Entry 8IXB (electron microscopy, 4.20 A resolution (low resolution: residue-level contacts below are approximate; hydrogen-bond / salt-bridge calls are withheld)); this record covers chains A and g of the 12 polymer chains in the assembly.

Chain A:
Name: Tubulin alpha-1A chain
Source organism: Mus musculus
Notes: EC 3.6.5.-
Reference sequence: P68369 (TBA1A_MOUSE); the construct has insertions or renumbered stretches relative to UniProt, so the offset changes along the chain: 1-42 = UniProt 1-42; 49-457 = UniProt 43-451
Amino-acid sequence (457 residues; each row starts with the number of its first residue):
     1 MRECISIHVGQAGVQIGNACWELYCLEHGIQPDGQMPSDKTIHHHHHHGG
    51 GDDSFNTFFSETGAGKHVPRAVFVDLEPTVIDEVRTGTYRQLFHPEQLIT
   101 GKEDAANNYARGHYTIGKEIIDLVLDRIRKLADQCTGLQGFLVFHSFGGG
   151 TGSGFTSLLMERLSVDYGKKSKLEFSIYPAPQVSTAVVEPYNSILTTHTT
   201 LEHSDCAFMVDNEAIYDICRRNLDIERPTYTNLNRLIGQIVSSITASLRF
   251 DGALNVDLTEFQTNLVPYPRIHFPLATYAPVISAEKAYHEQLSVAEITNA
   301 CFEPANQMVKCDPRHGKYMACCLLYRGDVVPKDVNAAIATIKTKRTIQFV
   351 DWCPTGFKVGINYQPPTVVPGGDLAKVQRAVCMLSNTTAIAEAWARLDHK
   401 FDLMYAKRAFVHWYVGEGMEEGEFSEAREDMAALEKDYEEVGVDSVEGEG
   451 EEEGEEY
Unresolved in the structure: 1, 37-51, 444-457
Sequence notes: insertion (43-48)
Curated features (UniProtKB/Swiss-Prot):
  - active site: Glu260
  - binding site (GTP): Gly10, Gln11, Ala12, Gln15, Glu77, Ala105, Ser146, Gly149, Gly150, Thr151, Gly152, Thr185, Glu189, Asn212, Tyr230, Asn234, Leu258
  - binding site (Mg(2+)): Glu77
  - site: Tyr457 (Involved in polymerization)
  - modified residue: Lys40 (N6-acetyllysine), Tyr288 (3'-nitrotyrosine), Ser445 (Phosphoserine), Glu449 (5-glutamyl polyglutamate), Glu451 (5-glutamyl polyglutamate), Tyr457 (3'-nitrotyrosine)
Residues lining bound ligands:
  - phosphomethylphosphonic acid guanylate ester (G2P): Leu254, Asn255, Glu260
  - GTP (guanosine-5'-triphosphate): Gly10, Gln11, Ala12, Gln15, Asp75, Glu77, Asp104, Ala105, Ala106, Asn107, Ser146, Gly148, Gly149, Gly150, Thr151, Ile177, Thr185, Glu189, Asn212, Tyr230, Leu233, Asn234

Chain g:
Name: Kinesin-1 heavy chain
Source organism: Homo sapiens
Reference sequence: P33176 (KINH_HUMAN); residue numbers follow UniProt; this construct covers 1-349
Amino-acid sequence (372 residues; numbered -22 to 349; the number before each row is that of its first residue; numbers below 1 keep their minus sign (Met-22 is residue -22)):
   -22 MGSSHHHHHHSSGLVPRGSHMASMADLAECNIKVMCRFRPLNESEVNRGD
    28 KYIAKFQGEDTVVIASKPYAFDRVFQSSTSQEQVYNDCAKKIVKDVLEGY
    78 NGTIFAYGQTSSGKTHTMEGKLHDPEGMGIIPRIVQDIFNYIYSMDENLE
   128 FHIKVSYFEIYLDKIRDLLDVSKTNLSVHEDKNRVPYVKGCTERFVCSPD
   178 EVMDTIDEGKSNRHVAVTNMNEHSSRSHSIFLINVKQENTQTEQKLSGKL
   228 YLVDLAGSAKVSKTGAEGAVLDEAKNINKSLSALGNVISALAEGSTYVPY
   278 RDSKMTRILQDSLGGNCRTTIVICCSPSSYNESETKSTLLFGQRAKTIKN
   328 TVCVNVELTAEQWKKKYEKEKE
Unresolved in the structure: -22 to 4, 330-349
Sequence notes: initiating methionine (-22); expression tag (-21 to 0); conflict Ala236 (Glu in P33176)
Curated features (UniProtKB/Swiss-Prot):
  - binding site (ATP): Gly85 to Thr92
  - modified residue: Ala2 (N-acetylalanine)
  - cross-link: Lys213 (Glycyl lysine isopeptide (Lys-Gly) (interchain with G-Cter in SUMO2))
Residues lining bound ligands: ATP (adenosine-5'-triphosphate): Arg14, Arg16, Pro17, Asn19, Gly85, Gln86, Thr87, Ser88, Ser89, Gly90, Lys91, Thr92, His93, Asn198, His200, Ser202, Arg203, Leu232, Ala233, Gly234

Chain A / chain g interface:
Residue-residue contacts (21):
  Arg111(A) - Lys252(g)
  Tyr114(A) - Val238(g)
  Thr115(A) - Lys252(g)
  Arg408(A) - Asn263(g)
  Val415(A) - Lys252(g)
  Val415(A) - Asn255(g)
  Val415(A) - Lys256(g)
  Val415(A) - Ser259(g)
  Gly416(A) - Lys252(g)
  Gly416(A) - Lys256(g)
  Glu417(A) - Lys252(g)
  Gly418(A) - Asn255(g)
  Met419(A) - Asn255(g)
  Glu420(A) - Ser235(g)
  Glu420(A) - Ala236(g)
  Glu420(A) - Lys237(g)
  Glu420(A) - Asn255(g)
  Glu421(A) - Ser314(g)
  Glu423(A) - Lys237(g)
  Glu426(A) - Ser310(g)
  Glu426(A) - Glu311(g)
Also at the interface, not in a pair above, chain g (15 interface residues in all): Ala251, Leu258, Leu317

In short:
Chain A and chain g form an interface of 13 and 15 residues respectively. Chain A binds
phosphomethylphosphonic acid guanylate ester and GTP. Chain g binds ATP.
Here chain A is Tubulin alpha-1A chain (Mus musculus) and chain g is Kinesin-1 heavy chain (Homo sapiens).
Entry 8IXB (GMPCPP-Alpha1A/Beta2A-microtubule decorated with kinesin seam region) was determined by electron
microscopy together with 8IXA, 8IXD, 8IXE, 8IXF and 8IXG from the same study.
